PDB entry 3BJ3 | X-ray diffraction, 2.10 A resolution | chains B and C of the 4 polymer chains in the assembly

== Chain B ==
Molecule: hemoglobin beta
Organism: Perca flavescens
Amino-acid sequence (146 residues; row label = number of the first residue in the row):
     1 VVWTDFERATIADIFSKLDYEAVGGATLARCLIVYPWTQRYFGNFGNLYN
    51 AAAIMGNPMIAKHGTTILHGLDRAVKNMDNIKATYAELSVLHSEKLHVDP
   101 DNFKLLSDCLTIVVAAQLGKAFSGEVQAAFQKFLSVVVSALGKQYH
Bound ions: heme Fe near H92 (its only coordinating residue here)
Small-molecule neighbours: heme (HEM): T38, Y41, F42, F45, H63, T66, I67, G70, L71, R73, Y85, L88, L91, H92, L96, V98, N102, F103, L106, V137, L141

== Chain C ==
Molecule: hemoglobin alpha
Organism: Perca flavescens
Amino-acid sequence (142 residues; row label = number of the first residue in the row):
     1 SLSSKDKDAVKALWGKIADKAEEIGADALGRMLAVYPQTKTYFSHWKDLS
    51 PGSAPVNKHGKTIMGGLVDAVASIDDLNAGLLALSELHAFTLRVDPANFK
   101 ILSHCILVQLAVKFPKDFTPEVHLSYDKFFSAVARALAEKYR
Bound ions: heme Fe near H88 (its only coordinating residue here)
Small-molecule neighbours: heme (HEM): M32, T39, Y42, F43, H45, W46, H59, T62, I63, G66, L67, L84, L87, H88, L92, V94, N98, F99, L102, V133, L137

== Chain B / chain C interface ==
Pairs across the interface - 23 pairs, chain B then chain C:
  V34(B) with R142(C), hydrogen bond (backbone-side chain)
  Y35(B) with R142(C)
  P36(B) with R93(C); Y141(C); R142(C)
  W37(B) with R93(C); V94(C); D95(C); P96(C); Y141(C), hydrophobic
  Q39(B) with R93(C)
  R40(B) with T41(C), hydrogen bond (side chain-backbone); Y42(C); L92(C); R93(C)
  Y41(B) with D95(C), hydrogen bond
  Y49(B) with F90(C), hydrophobic
  H97(B) with P37(C); Q38(C)
  D99(B) with Q38(C); D95(C); A97(C)
  N102(B) with D95(C), hydrogen bond
Interface residues without a listed pair, chain B (12 interface residues in all): V98

== Summary ==
Chain B and chain C form an interface of 12 and 13 residues respectively, with 4 hydrogen bonds. Among the
polar pairs are V34(B)-R142(C), R40(B)-T41(C) and Y41(B)-D95(C). Bound to chain B: heme. Chain C binds heme.
Here chain B is hemoglobin beta and chain C is hemoglobin alpha, both from Perca flavescens. Entry 3BJ3
(met-Perch hemoglobin at pH 8.0) was determined by X-ray diffraction, deposited together with 2QSP, 2QSS,
2R1H, 3BJ1 and 3BJ2.
